PDB entry 9IKK | electron microscopy, 3.51 A resolution | chains A and B of the 16 polymer chains in the assembly

== Chain A (and B) ==
Name: Tlp-2
From: algae metagenome
Notes: chain B of this document is another copy of the same molecule, construct and numbering; everything in this record applies to it too
Chain sequence (237 residues; numbered 1 to 237; the number before each row is that of its first residue):
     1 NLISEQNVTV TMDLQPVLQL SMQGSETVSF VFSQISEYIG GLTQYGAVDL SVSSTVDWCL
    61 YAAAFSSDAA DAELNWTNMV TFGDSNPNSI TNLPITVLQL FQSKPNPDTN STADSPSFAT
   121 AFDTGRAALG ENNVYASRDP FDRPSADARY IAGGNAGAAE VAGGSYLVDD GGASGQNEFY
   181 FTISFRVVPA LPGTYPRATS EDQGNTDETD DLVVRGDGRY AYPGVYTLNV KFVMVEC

== How chain A and chain B interact ==
Pairs across the interface (12):
  Phe65(A) - Tyr45(B)  hydrophobic
  Ser66(A) - Tyr45(B)
  Ser67(A) - Tyr45(B)
  Ser67(A) - Phe122(B)
  Met79(A) - Ser36(B)
  Met79(A) - Gly40(B)
  Met79(A) - Gly41(B)
  Val80(A) - Ser36(B)
  Val80(A) - Ile39(B)  hydrophobic
  Phe141(A) - Gln176(B)
  Val225(A) - Ser36(B)
  Asn229(A) - Tyr45(B)
Also at the interface, not in a pair above, chain A (10 interface residues in all): Pro16, Glu26
Also at the interface, not in a pair above, chain B (9 interface residues in all): Gln44, Leu167

== Overview ==
The interface between chain A and chain B involves 10 residues on one side and 9 on the other.
Chain A and chain B are both Tlp-2 (algae metagenome); the structure, Cryo-EM structure of TLP-1b, was
determined by electron microscopy together with 9IKJ from the same study.
